8S9X - chains A and B of the 7 polymer chains in the assembly; structure by electron microscopy, 3.44 A resolution.

Chain A:
Name: Cas7-Cas5-Cas11
From: Synechocystis sp. PCC 6803
UniProt: Q6ZED2 (Q6ZED2_SYNY3); residue numbers follow UniProt; this construct covers 1-791
Chain sequence (791 residues; row label = number of the first residue in the row):
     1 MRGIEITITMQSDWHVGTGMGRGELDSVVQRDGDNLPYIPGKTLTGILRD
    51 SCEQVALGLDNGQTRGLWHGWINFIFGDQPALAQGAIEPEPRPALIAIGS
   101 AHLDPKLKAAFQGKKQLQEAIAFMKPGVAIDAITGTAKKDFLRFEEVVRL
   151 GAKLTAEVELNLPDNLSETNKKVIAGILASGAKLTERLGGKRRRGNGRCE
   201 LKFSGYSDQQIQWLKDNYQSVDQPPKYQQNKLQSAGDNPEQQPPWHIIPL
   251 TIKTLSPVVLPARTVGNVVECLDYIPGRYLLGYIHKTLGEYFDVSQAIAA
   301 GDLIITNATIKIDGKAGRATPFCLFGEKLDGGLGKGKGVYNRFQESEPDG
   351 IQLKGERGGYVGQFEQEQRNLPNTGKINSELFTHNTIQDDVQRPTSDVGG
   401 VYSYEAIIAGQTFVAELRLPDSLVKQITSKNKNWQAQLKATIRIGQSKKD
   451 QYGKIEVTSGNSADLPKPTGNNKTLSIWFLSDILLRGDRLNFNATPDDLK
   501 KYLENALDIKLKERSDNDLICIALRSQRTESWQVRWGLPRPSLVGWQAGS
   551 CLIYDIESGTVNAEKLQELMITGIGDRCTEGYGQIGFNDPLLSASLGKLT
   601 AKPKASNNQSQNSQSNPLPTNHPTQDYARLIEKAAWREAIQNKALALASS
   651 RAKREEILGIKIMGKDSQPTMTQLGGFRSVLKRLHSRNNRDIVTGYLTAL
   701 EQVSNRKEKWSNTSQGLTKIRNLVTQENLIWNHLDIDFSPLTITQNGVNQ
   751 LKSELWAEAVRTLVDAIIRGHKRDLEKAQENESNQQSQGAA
Unresolved in the structure: 605-613, 780-791
What the authors report for this chain:
  - mutagenesis - D26A, R678A, R769A: abolished catalytic activity
  - catalytic residues: Asp140, Arg706, Arg769, Arg773 (from molecular simulation)
  - catalytic residues: Arg678 (proposed by the authors, not directly observed)

Chain B:
Name: TIGR03984 family CRISPR-associated protein
From: Synechocystis sp. PCC 6803
UniProt: Q6ZED4 (Q6ZED4_SYNY3); residue numbers follow UniProt; this construct covers 1-193
Chain sequence (193 residues; each row starts with the number of its first residue):
     1 MPAGGRLMKNLYHYHQYEITLESAVDSCKNHLQAAIGLLYSPQKCELVKL
    51 DNSGKLVDSYNRLKFNNLGVFEARFFNLNCELRWVNESNGNGTAVLLSES
   101 DITLTGFEKGLQEFITAIDQQYLLWGEPAKHPPNADGWQRLAEARIGKLD
   151 IPLDNPLKPKDRVFLTSEEYIAEVDDFGNCAVIDERLIKLEVK
Unresolved in the structure: 1-8

Chain A / chain B interface:
Pairs across the interface (39; chain A residue first):
  Pro80(A) - Ala144(B)
  Ala86(A) - Ala142(B)
  Ile87(A) - Ala142(B)
  Ile87(A) - Glu143(B)
  Ile87(A) - Ala144(B)  hydrophobic
  Ile87(A) - Gly147(B)
  Glu88(A) - Gly147(B)
  Glu88(A) - Lys148(B)  hydrogen bond (backbone-backbone)
  Pro89(A) - Gly147(B)
  Pro91(A) - Ala144(B)
  Lys231(A) - Gln43(B)
  Leu232(A) - Gln43(B)
  Leu232(A) - Leu68(B)  hydrophobic
  Ser234(A) - Asn67(B)  hydrogen bond
  Ser295(A) - Leu68(B)
  Arg486(A) - Glu72(B)  salt bridge
  Asp488(A) - His15(B)  hydrogen bond (backbone-side chain)
  Asp488(A) - Val95(B)
  Arg489(A) - His13(B)
  Arg489(A) - Arg83(B)  hydrogen bond (backbone-side chain)
  Arg489(A) - Val95(B)
  Arg489(A) - Gln112(B)  hydrogen bond
  Arg489(A) - Ile183(B)  hydrogen bond (side chain-backbone)
  Arg489(A) - Asp184(B)  salt bridge
  Leu490(A) - Arg83(B)
  Leu490(A) - Thr93(B)
  Leu490(A) - Val95(B)  hydrophobic
  Asn491(A) - Arg83(B)
  Asn491(A) - Ile183(B)
  Asn491(A) - Asp184(B)
  Gln533(A) - Cys45(B)
  Arg535(A) - Pro42(B)
  Arg535(A) - Gln43(B)
  Trp536(A) - Gln43(B)
  Trp536(A) - Lys44(B)
  Trp536(A) - Cys45(B)  hydrogen bond (side chain-backbone)
  Gly537(A) - Ile146(B)
  Leu538(A) - Ile146(B)  hydrophobic
  Pro539(A) - Trp125(B)
Other interface residues (no listed pair), chain A (27 interface residues in all): Ala83, Gly85, Glu90, Ala299, Trp532, Pro541
Other interface residues (no listed pair), chain B (35 interface residues in all): Tyr40, Ser41, Phe65, Trp84, Val85, Asn86, Ala94, Leu97, Glu127, Pro128, Ala129, His131, Arg145

In short:
The interface between chain A and chain B involves 27 residues on one side and 35 on the other, with 7
hydrogen bonds and 2 salt bridges. Polar contacts include Arg486(A)-Glu72(B), Arg489(A)-Asp184(B) and
Ser234(A)-Asn67(B). From the paper: catalytic residues Asp140(A), Arg706(A) and Arg769(A) among others; D26A,
R678A and R769A of chain A abolish catalytic activity.
Here chain A is Cas7-Cas5-Cas11 and chain B is TIGR03984 family CRISPR-associated protein, both from
Synechocystis sp. PCC 6803. Entry 8S9X (CRISPR-Cas type III-D effector complex bound to self-target RNA in a
post-cleavage state) was determined by electron microscopy, deposited together with 8S9T, 8S9U and 8S9V.
